PDB entry 6TE9 | electron microscopy, 3.58 A resolution | chains A and B of the 7 polymer chains in the assembly

# Chain A (and B)
Molecule: Phage portal protein, HK97 family
Organism: Rhodobacter capsulatus
Notes: chain B of this document is another copy of the same molecule, construct and numbering; everything in this record applies to it too
UniProt: D5ATZ0 (D5ATZ0_RHOCB); numbering as in UniProt (aligned over 1-396)
Chain sequence (396 residues; each row starts with the number of its first residue):
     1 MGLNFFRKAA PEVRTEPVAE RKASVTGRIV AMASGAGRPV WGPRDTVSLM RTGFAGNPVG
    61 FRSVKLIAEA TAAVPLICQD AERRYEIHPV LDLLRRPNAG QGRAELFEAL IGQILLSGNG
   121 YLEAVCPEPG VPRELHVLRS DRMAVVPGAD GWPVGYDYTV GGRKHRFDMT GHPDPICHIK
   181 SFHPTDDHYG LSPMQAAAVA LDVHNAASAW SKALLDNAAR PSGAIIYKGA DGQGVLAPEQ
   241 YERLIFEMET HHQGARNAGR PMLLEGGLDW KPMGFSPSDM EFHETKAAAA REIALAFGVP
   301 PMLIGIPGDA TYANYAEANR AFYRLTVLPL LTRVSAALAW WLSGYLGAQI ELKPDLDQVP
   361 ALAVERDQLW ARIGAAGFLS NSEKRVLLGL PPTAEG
Not modelled in the structure: 1-23, 79-88, 394-396

# Interface between chain A and chain B
Residue-residue contacts (151; chain A residue first):
  Met50(A) - Thr185(B)  hydrogen bond
  Arg51(A) - Thr185(B)
  Phe54(A) - Phe182(B)  hydrophobic
  Phe54(A) - Pro184(B)
  Phe54(A) - Leu191(B)  hydrophobic
  Ala55(A) - Leu191(B)  hydrophobic
  Ala55(A) - Gln195(B)
  Ala55(A) - Ala196(B)
  Gly56(A) - Ala196(B)
  Asn57(A) - Ala196(B)
  Pro58(A) - Ala196(B)
  Pro58(A) - Glu292(B)
  Pro58(A) - Leu295(B)
  Pro58(A) - Ala296(B)  hydrophobic
  Val59(A) - Leu295(B)  hydrophobic
  Phe61(A) - Leu191(B)  hydrophobic
  Phe61(A) - Pro193(B)  hydrophobic
  Phe61(A) - Ala196(B)  hydrophobic
  Phe61(A) - Ala296(B)
  Arg62(A) - Leu295(B)
  Arg62(A) - Gly298(B)
  Arg62(A) - Leu325(B)  hydrogen bond (side chain-backbone)
  Arg62(A) - Thr326(B)
  Lys65(A) - Pro193(B)
  Leu66(A) - Leu325(B)  hydrophobic
  Glu69(A) - Leu325(B)
  Arg95(A) - Glu351(B)  salt bridge
  Arg96(A) - Trp340(B)
  Glu105(A) - Arg333(B)  salt bridge
  Glu108(A) - Phe182(B)
  Glu108(A) - Arg333(B)
  Ala109(A) - Phe182(B)  hydrophobic
  Gly112(A) - Phe182(B)
  Gln113(A) - Phe182(B)
  Gln113(A) - Pro184(B)
  Glu123(A) - Val25(B)
  Glu123(A) - Thr26(B)
  Val125(A) - Val25(B)  hydrophobic
  Glu134(A) - Ser24(B)
  His136(A) - Ser24(B)  hydrogen bond
  Leu138(A) - Thr26(B)
  Arg139(A) - Pro184(B)
  Arg139(A) - Thr185(B)  hydrogen bond (side chain-backbone)
  Arg139(A) - Asp187(B)  salt bridge
  Arg142(A) - Val30(B)
  Arg142(A) - Asp187(B)  salt bridge
  Tyr158(A) - Thr26(B)
  Val160(A) - Ile29(B)  hydrophobic
  Arg163(A) - Ile29(B)
  Arg163(A) - Met32(B)
  Lys164(A) - Ile29(B)
  His165(A) - Val25(B)
  His165(A) - Ile29(B)
  His204(A) - Glu292(B)  salt bridge
  Ser208(A) - Val199(B)
  Ser208(A) - Val203(B)
  Lys212(A) - Asp202(B)
  Lys212(A) - Val203(B)
  Leu215(A) - Val203(B)
  Leu215(A) - Ala207(B)  hydrophobic
  Leu215(A) - Trp210(B)  hydrophobic
  Leu215(A) - Phe282(B)  hydrophobic
  Arg220(A) - Trp210(B)
  Arg220(A) - Leu214(B)
  Arg220(A) - Pro277(B)
  Ser222(A) - Ala218(B)
  Ser222(A) - Ala219(B)  hydrogen bond (side chain-backbone)
  Ala230(A) - Gln233(B)
  His252(A) - Ala218(B)
  His252(A) - Ala219(B)
  Gln253(A) - Ala218(B)
  Gly254(A) - Leu215(B)
  Gly254(A) - Asp216(B)
  Gly254(A) - Ala218(B)  hydrogen bond (backbone-backbone)
  Ala255(A) - Leu215(B)  hydrogen bond (backbone-backbone)
  Ala258(A) - Arg220(B)
  Gly259(A) - Arg220(B)  hydrogen bond (backbone-backbone)
  Gly259(A) - Pro221(B)
  Gly259(A) - Ser222(B)  hydrogen bond (backbone-side chain)
  Arg260(A) - Arg220(B)
  Arg260(A) - Pro221(B)
  Arg260(A) - Ser222(B)
  Pro261(A) - Gly223(B)
  Pro261(A) - Ala224(B)
  Pro261(A) - Ile225(B)
  Pro261(A) - Gln253(B)
  Pro261(A) - Trp270(B)  hydrophobic
  Met262(A) - Pro221(B)  hydrophobic
  Met262(A) - Gly223(B)
  Met262(A) - Ala224(B)
  Met262(A) - Ile225(B)
  Leu263(A) - Ile225(B)  hydrophobic
  Leu263(A) - Leu244(B)  hydrophobic
  Leu264(A) - Ala224(B)  hydrophobic
  Leu264(A) - Ile225(B)  hydrogen bond (backbone-backbone)
  Leu264(A) - Ile226(B)
  Leu264(A) - Tyr227(B)  hydrogen bond (backbone-backbone)
  Glu265(A) - Tyr227(B)
  Glu265(A) - Val235(B)
  Glu265(A) - Leu236(B)
  Gly266(A) - Tyr227(B)  hydrogen bond (backbone-backbone)
  Gly266(A) - Gln233(B)
  Gly266(A) - Gly234(B)  hydrogen bond (backbone-backbone)
  Gly267(A) - Lys228(B)
  Asp269(A) - Lys271(B)  salt bridge
  Trp270(A) - Ala219(B)
  Trp270(A) - Pro221(B)
  Trp270(A) - Lys271(B)
  Trp270(A) - Met273(B)
  Phe275(A) - Pro277(B)
  Phe275(A) - Phe282(B)  hydrophobic
  Ser278(A) - Met280(B)  hydrogen bond (side chain-backbone)
  Ser278(A) - Glu281(B)
  Ser278(A) - Phe282(B)
  Asp279(A) - Met280(B)
  Asp279(A) - Glu281(B)
  Asp279(A) - Phe282(B)  hydrogen bond (side chain-backbone)
  Asp279(A) - His283(B)  hydrogen bond (side chain-backbone)
  Asp279(A) - Glu284(B)
  Met280(A) - Glu284(B)
  Met280(A) - Thr285(B)
  Glu281(A) - Thr285(B)
  His283(A) - Ala288(B)
  Lys286(A) - Glu292(B)  salt bridge
  Met302(A) - Thr311(B)
  Met302(A) - Tyr312(B)  hydrogen bond (backbone-side chain)
  Leu303(A) - Tyr312(B)
  Leu303(A) - Leu325(B)  hydrophobic
  Ile304(A) - Leu295(B)
  Gly305(A) - Arg291(B)
  Ile306(A) - Leu295(B)  hydrophobic
  Pro307(A) - Asp309(B)
  Gly308(A) - Asp309(B)  hydrogen bond (backbone-side chain)
  Asn314(A) - Glu317(B)
  Tyr315(A) - Tyr312(B)  hydrophobic
  Tyr315(A) - Arg320(B)
  Tyr315(A) - Ala321(B)
  Tyr315(A) - Leu325(B)
  Pro360(A) - Arg324(B)
  Pro360(A) - Glu365(B)
  Val364(A) - Gln368(B)
  Arg366(A) - Arg372(B)
  Asp367(A) - Gln368(B)  hydrogen bond
  Asp367(A) - Arg372(B)  salt bridge
  Trp370(A) - Arg372(B)
  Asn381(A) - Phe378(B)  hydrogen bond (side chain-backbone)
  Arg385(A) - Phe378(B)
  Arg385(A) - Leu379(B)
  Arg385(A) - Glu383(B)  salt bridge
  Leu388(A) - Phe378(B)  hydrophobic
  Thr393(A) - Glu383(B)
Also at the interface, not in a pair above, chain A (94 interface residues in all): Ala99, Phe167, Ala209, Ser211, Leu214, Ala218, Met248, Asn257, Leu268, Pro272, Gly274, Ala313, Ala363, Lys384
Also at the interface, not in a pair above, chain B (84 interface residues in all): Ala33, Asp186, Ala206, Asn217, Gly232, Tyr241, Met248, Phe297, Pro301, Pro329, Ala376

# Summary
94 residues of chain A face 84 of chain B across their interface, with 20 hydrogen bonds and 9 salt bridges.
Among the polar pairs are Arg95(A)-Glu351(B), Glu105(A)-Arg333(B) and Arg139(A)-Asp187(B).
Both chains are Phage portal protein, HK97 family (Rhodobacter capsulatus). Entry 6TE9 (Neck of native GTA
particle computed with C6 symmetry) was determined by electron microscopy (same publication as 6TB9, 6TBA,
6TE8, 6TEB, 6TEH, 6TO8 and 3 further entries).
